Entry 5L50 (X-ray diffraction, 1.64 A resolution); this record covers chain A.

== Chain A ==
Protein: Cytosolic purine 5'-nucleotidase
Organism: Homo sapiens
Notes: EC 3.1.3.5
UniProt: P49902 (5NTC_HUMAN); residue numbers follow UniProt; this construct covers 1-536
Amino-acid sequence (555 residues; numbered -18 to 536; the number before each row is that of its first residue; numbers below 1 keep their minus sign (Met-18 is residue -18)):
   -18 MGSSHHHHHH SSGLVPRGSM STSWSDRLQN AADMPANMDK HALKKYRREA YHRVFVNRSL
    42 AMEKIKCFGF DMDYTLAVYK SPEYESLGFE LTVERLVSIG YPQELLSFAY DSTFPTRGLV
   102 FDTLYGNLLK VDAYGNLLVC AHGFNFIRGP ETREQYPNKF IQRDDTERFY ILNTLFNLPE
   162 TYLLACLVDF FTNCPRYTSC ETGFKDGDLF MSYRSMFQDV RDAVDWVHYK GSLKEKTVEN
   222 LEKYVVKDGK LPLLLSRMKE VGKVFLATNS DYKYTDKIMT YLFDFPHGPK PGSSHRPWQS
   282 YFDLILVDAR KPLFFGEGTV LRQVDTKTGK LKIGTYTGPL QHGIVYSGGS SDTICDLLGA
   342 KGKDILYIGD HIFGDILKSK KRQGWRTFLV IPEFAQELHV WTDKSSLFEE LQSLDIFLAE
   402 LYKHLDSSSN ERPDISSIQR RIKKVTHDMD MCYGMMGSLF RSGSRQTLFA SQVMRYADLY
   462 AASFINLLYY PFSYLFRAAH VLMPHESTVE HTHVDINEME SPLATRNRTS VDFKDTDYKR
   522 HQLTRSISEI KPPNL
Disordered / not traced: -18 to 2, 403-416, 489-536
Construct notes: initiating methionine (-18); expression tag (-17 to 0); engineered mutation Phe375 (Leu in P49902)
Swiss-Prot annotation at these positions:
  - active site: Asp52 (Nucleophile), Asp54 (Proton donor)
  - binding site (GMP): Asp52, Asp54, Arg202, Asp206, Lys215, Thr249, Asn250, Lys292
  - binding site (IMP): Asp52, Asp54, Arg202, Asp206, Lys215, Thr249, Asn250, Ser251, Lys292
  - binding site (Mg(2+)): Asp52, Asp54, Asp351
  - binding site ((2R)-2,3-bisphosphoglycerate): Arg144, Lys362, Tyr457
  - binding site (ATP): Arg144, Asn154, Gln453, Arg456
  - binding site (dATP): Arg144, Asn154, Gln453, Arg456
  - binding site (adenosine): Asn154, Met436, Gln453
  - binding site (P(1),P(4)-bis(5'-adenosyl) tetraphosphate): Asn154, Lys362, Gln453, Tyr457
  - modified residue (Phosphoserine): Ser418, Ser502, Ser511, Ser527
  - natural variant: Leu460 (L460P: In SPG45; uncertain significance)
  - mutagenesis: Asp52 (D52N: Loss of 5' nucleotidase activity)
What the authors report for this chain:
  - disease-associated variants - L375F (76-fold): increased catalytic activity on ATP
  - mutagenesis - L375F: decreased stability
  - self-association interface (contacts with another copy of this molecule); pairs are residue here / residue on that copy: Phe375-His486, Trp382-His486
  - conformationally variable residues (order/disorder transition, side-chain flip): Gly355 to Gly365, Leu379
  - disease-associated variants - L375F: decreased stability

== Overview ==
From UniProt: active-site residues Asp52 and Asp54, 8 GMP-binding residues, 9 IMP-binding residues and 3
Mg2+-binding residues. From the paper: L375F increases catalytic activity on ATP; conformational variability
at Gly355 and Leu379.
Chain A is Cytosolic purine 5'-nucleotidase (Homo sapiens); the structure, Crystal structure of enzyme in
purine metabolism, was determined by X-ray diffraction, deposited together with 5K7Y and 5L4Z.
